PDB entry 7TFI | electron microscopy, 3.41 A resolution | chains E and I of the 10 polymer chains in the assembly

[Chain E]
Name: Replication factor C subunit 5
Source organism: Saccharomyces cerevisiae
Reference sequence: P38251 (RFC5_YEAST); residues 1-354 here = UniProt positions 1-354
Amino-acid sequence (354 residues; each row starts with the number of its first residue):
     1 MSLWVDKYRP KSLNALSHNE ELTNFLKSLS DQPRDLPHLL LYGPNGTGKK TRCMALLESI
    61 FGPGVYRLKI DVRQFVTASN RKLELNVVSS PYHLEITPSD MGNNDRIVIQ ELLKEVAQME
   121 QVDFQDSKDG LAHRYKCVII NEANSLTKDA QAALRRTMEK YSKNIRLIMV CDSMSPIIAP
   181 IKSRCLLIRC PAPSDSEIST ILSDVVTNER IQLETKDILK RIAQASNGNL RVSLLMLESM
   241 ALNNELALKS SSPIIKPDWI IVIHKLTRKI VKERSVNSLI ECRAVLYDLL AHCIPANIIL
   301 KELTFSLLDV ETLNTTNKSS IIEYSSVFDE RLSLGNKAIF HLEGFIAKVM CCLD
Not modelled in the structure: 120-132
Residues lining bound ligands:
  - ADP (adenosine-5'-diphosphate): Val5, Asp6, Tyr8, Arg9, Pro10, Ala15, Leu16, Ser17, His18, Pro44, Asn45, Gly46, Thr47, Gly48, Lys49, Lys50, Thr51, Arg52, Ile201, Leu230, Arg231, Leu234
  - ATP-gamma-S (AGS; phosphothiophosphoric acid-adenylate ester): Arg155, Glu159, Pro180, Arg184
Curated features (UniProtKB/Swiss-Prot):
  - binding site (ATP): Val5, Ser17, Gly43 to Thr51, Arg231

[Chain I]
Molecule: Template strand
Sequence (40 nucleotides; row label = number of the first residue in the row):
     1 TTTTTTTTTT TATGTACTCG TAGTGTCTGC TTTTTTTTTT
Not modelled in the structure: 1-8, 31-40

[Interface between chain E and chain I]
Residue-residue contacts (7):
  Arg81(E) with DT10(I), phosphate contact; DT11(I), salt bridge to the phosphate
  Asn103(E) with DT11(I), sugar contact; DA12(I), hydrogen bond to the phosphate; DT13(I), phosphate contact
  Asn336(E) with DT11(I), phosphate contact; DA12(I), hydrogen bond to the phosphate
Other interface residues (no listed pair), chain E (6 interface residues in all): Met101, Arg106, Lys337

[In short]
6 residues of chain E face 4 of chain I across their interface, with 2 hydrogen bonds and 1 salt bridge. Among
the polar pairs are Asn103(E)-DA12(I), Asn336(E)-DA12(I) and Arg81(E)-DT11(I). Ligands of chain E: ATP-gamma-S
and ADP. UniProt lists 12 ATP-binding residues on chain E.
Here chain E is Replication factor C subunit 5 (Saccharomyces cerevisiae) and chain I is Template strand.
Entry 7TFI (Atomic model of the S. cerevisiae clamp-clamp loader complex PCNA-RFC bound to DNA with an open
...) was determined by electron microscopy together with 7TFH, 7TFJ, 7TFK and 7TFL from the same study.
